PDB entry 3WUV | X-ray diffraction, 2.79 A resolution | chains B and C of the 3 polymer chains in the assembly

# Chain B
Molecule: Centrosomal protein of 55 kDa
Source organism: Homo sapiens
Reference sequence: Q53EZ4 (CEP55_HUMAN); residues 160-217 here = UniProt positions 160-217
Sequence (63 residues; row label = number of the first residue in the row):
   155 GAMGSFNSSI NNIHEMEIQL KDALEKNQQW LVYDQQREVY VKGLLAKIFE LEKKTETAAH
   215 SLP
Not modelled in the structure: 155, 216-217
Sequence notes: expression tag (155-159)
Curated features (UniProtKB/Swiss-Prot):
  - mutagenesis: Trp184 (W184A: Abolishes interaction with PDCD6IP), Tyr187 (Y187A: Abolishes interaction with PDCD6IP), Asp188 (D188A: Diminishes interaction with PDCD6IP), Arg191 (R191A: Abolishes interaction with PDCD6IP), Glu192 (E192A: Abolishes interaction with PDCD6IP)

# Chain C
Molecule: peptide from Programmed cell death 6-interacting protein
Reference sequence: Q8WUM4 (PDC6I_HUMAN); residue numbers follow UniProt; this construct covers 796-809
Sequence (14 residues; numbered 796 to 809; the number before each row is that of its first residue):
   796 DQAQGPPYPT YIPP
Not modelled in the structure: 796
Sequence notes: engineered mutation Asp796 (Pro in Q8WUM4), Ile807 (Pro in Q8WUM4), Pro808 (Gly in Q8WUM4), Pro809 (Tyr in Q8WUM4)
Curated features (UniProtKB/Swiss-Prot):
  - region: Pro801 to Tyr806 (Interaction with CEP55)
  - mutagenesis: Gly800 to Pro802 (Abolishes interaction with CEP55; inhibits support of cytokinesis), Pro801 to Pro802 (Loss of midbody localization; does not support cytokinesis; loss of CEP55-binding in a yeast two-hybrid assay; no effect on HIV-1 release), Pro801 (P801A: Decreased interaction with CEP55), Pro802 (P802A: Decreased interaction with CEP55), Tyr803 to Pro804 (No effect on CEP55-binding in a yeast two-hybrid assay), Thr805 to Tyr806 (Loss of CEP55-binding in a yeast two-hybrid assay), Tyr806 (Y806A: Abolishes interaction with CEP55)

# Interface between chain B and chain C
Residue-residue contacts (7; chain B residue first):
  Asn181(B) - Ala798(C)
  Asn181(B) - Gln799(C)  hydrogen bond (side chain-backbone)
  Glu192(B) - Tyr806(C)  hydrogen bond
  Glu192(B) - Pro809(C)
  Val195(B) - Tyr806(C)
  Val195(B) - Pro809(C)
  Lys196(B) - Pro809(C)
Also at the interface, not in a pair above, chain B (7 interface residues in all): Leu178, Leu185, Leu199

# Summary
7 residues of chain B face 4 of chain C across their interface, with 2 hydrogen bonds. Polar contacts include
Asn181(B)-Gln799(C) and Glu192(B)-Tyr806(C). UniProt lists 5 mutagenesis sites on chain B; 7 mutagenesis sites
on chain C.
Here chain B is Centrosomal protein of 55 kDa (Homo sapiens) and chain C is peptide from Programmed cell death
6-interacting protein. Entry 3WUV (Structure basis of inactivating cell abscission with chimera peptide 2) was
determined by X-ray diffraction, deposited together with 3WUT and 3WUU.
